8QZM - chains G and J of the 11 polymer chains in the assembly; structure by electron microscopy, 3.10 A resolution.

# Chain G
Protein: Histone H2A type 1
Source organism: Homo sapiens
Reference sequence: P0C0S8 (H2A1_HUMAN); residues 1-129 here correspond to UniProt positions 2-130 (UniProt number = residue number + 1)
Amino-acid sequence (129 residues; row label = number of the first residue in the row):
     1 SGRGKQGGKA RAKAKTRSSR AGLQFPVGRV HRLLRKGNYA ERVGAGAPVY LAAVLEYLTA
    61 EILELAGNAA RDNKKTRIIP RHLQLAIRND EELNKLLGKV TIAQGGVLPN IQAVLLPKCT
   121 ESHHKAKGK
Disordered / not traced: 1-9, 119-129
Differences from the reference sequence: engineered mutation Cys119 (Lys120 in P0C0S8)
Curated features (UniProtKB/Swiss-Prot):
  - modified residue: Ser1 (N-acetylserine), Arg3 (Citrulline), Lys5 (N6-(2-hydroxyisobutyryl)lysine), Lys9 (N6-(2-hydroxyisobutyryl)lysine), Lys13 (N6-(beta-hydroxybutyryl)lysine), Lys36 (N6-(2-hydroxyisobutyryl)lysine), Lys74 (N6-(2-hydroxyisobutyryl)lysine), Lys75 (N6-(2-hydroxyisobutyryl)lysine), Lys95 (N6-(2-hydroxyisobutyryl)lysine), Lys99 (N6-glutaryllysine), Gln104 (N5-methylglutamine), Lys118 (N6-(2-hydroxyisobutyryl)lysine), Thr120 (Phosphothreonine), Lys125 (N6-crotonyllysine)
  - cross-link (Glycyl lysine isopeptide (Lys-Gly)): Lys13 (interchain with G-Cter in ubiquitin), Lys15 (interchain with G-Cter in ubiquitin)

# Chain J
Molecule: 195-nt DNA strand
Sequence (195 nucleotides; numbered -72 to 122; the number before each row is that of its first residue; numbers below 1 keep their minus sign (DT-72 is residue -72)):
   -72 TGGAGAATCC CGGTGCCGAG GCCGCTCAAT TGGTCGTAGA CAGCTCTAGC ACCGCTTAAA
   -12 CGCACGTACG CGCTGTCCCC CGCGTTTTAA CCGCCAAGGG GATTACTCCC TAGTCTCCAG
    48 GCACGTGTCA GATATATACA TCCTGTCACC ATACGCCCTA ATTAGAGGCG TAATCCCCCA
   108 GTTCGCGCGC CCACC
Disordered / not traced: 73-122

# Interface between chain G and chain J
Contacting residue pairs (14):
  Arg11(G) - DT-43(J)  hydrogen bond to the base
  Arg11(G) - DT-42(J)  sugar contact
  Ala12(G) - DG-41(J)  phosphate contact
  Ala14(G) - DT-43(J)  phosphate contact
  Ala14(G) - DT-42(J)  phosphate contact
  Lys15(G) - DT-43(J)  phosphate contact
  Lys15(G) - DT-42(J)  hydrogen bond to the phosphate
  Thr16(G) - DT-43(J)  phosphate contact
  Arg17(G) - DT-43(J)  salt bridge to the phosphate
  Arg20(G) - DT-42(J)  salt bridge to the phosphate
  Gly28(G) - DT-43(J)  phosphate contact
  Arg29(G) - DA-44(J)  phosphate contact
  Arg32(G) - DA-44(J)  salt bridge to the phosphate
  Arg77(G) - DA-54(J)  sugar contact
Interface residues without a listed pair, chain G (13 interface residues in all): Lys13, Arg42
Interface residues without a listed pair, chain J (7 interface residues in all): DA-45, DA-35

# Summary
Chain G and chain J form an interface of 13 and 7 residues respectively, with 2 hydrogen bonds and 3 salt
bridges. Polar pairs include Arg11(G)-DT-43(J), Lys15(G)-DT-42(J) and Arg17(G)-DT-43(J).
Here chain G is Histone H2A type 1 (Homo sapiens) and chain J is a 195-nt DNA strand. Entry 8QZM (Structure of
DNMT3A1 UDR region bound to H2AK119ub nucleosome) was determined by electron microscopy.
